8EFO - chains R and M of the 7 polymer chains in the assembly; structure by electron microscopy, 2.80 A resolution.

Chain R (and M):
Protein: Mu-type opioid receptor
Organism: Homo sapiens
Notes: chain M of this document is another copy of the same molecule, construct and numbering; everything in this record applies to it too
Reference sequence: P35372 (OPRM_HUMAN); residues 2-368 here = UniProt positions 2-368
Chain sequence (367 residues; row label = number of the first residue in the row):
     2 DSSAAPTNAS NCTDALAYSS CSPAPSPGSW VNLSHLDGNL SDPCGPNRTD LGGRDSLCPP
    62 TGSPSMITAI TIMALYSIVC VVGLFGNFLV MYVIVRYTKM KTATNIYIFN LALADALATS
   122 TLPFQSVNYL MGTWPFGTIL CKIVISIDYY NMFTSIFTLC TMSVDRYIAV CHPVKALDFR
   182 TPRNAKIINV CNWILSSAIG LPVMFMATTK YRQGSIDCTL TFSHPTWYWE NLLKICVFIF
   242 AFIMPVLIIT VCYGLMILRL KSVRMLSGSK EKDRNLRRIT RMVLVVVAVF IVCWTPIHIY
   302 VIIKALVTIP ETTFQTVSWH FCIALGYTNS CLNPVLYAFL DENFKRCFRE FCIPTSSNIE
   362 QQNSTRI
Disordered / not traced: 2-65, 353-368
Curated features (UniProtKB/Swiss-Prot):
  - motif: Asn334 to Tyr338 (NPxxY)
  - modified residue: Tyr168 (Phosphotyrosine), Ser365 (Phosphoserine)
  - lipidation: Cys353 (S-palmitoyl cysteine)
  - glycosylation (N-linked (GlcNAc...) asparagine): Asn9, Asn12, Asn33, Asn40, Asn48
  - mutagenesis: Cys142 (C142A/S: Abolishes ligand binding; when associated with A-219 or S-219), Cys219 (C219A/S: Abolishes ligand binding; when associated with A-142 or S-142), Lys273 (K273A: Impairs interaction with calmodulin), Arg275 (R275A: Impairs interaction with calmodulin)
Disulfides: Cys142-Cys219
Residues lining bound ligands: 8QY (N-[(2S)-2-(dimethylamino)-3-(4-hydroxyphenyl)propyl]-N'-[(2S)-1-(thiophen-3-yl)propan-2-yl]urea): Thr122, Gln126, Asn129, Trp135, Val145, Ile146, Asp149, Tyr150, Met153, Cys219, Lys235, Val238, Ile298, Val302, Trp320, Ile324, Tyr328
From the paper describing this entry:
  - binding site for 8QY: Tyr150
  - mutagenesis - N152A: increased signaling
  - mutagenesis - D149A, Y150A: decreased signaling in response to ohmefentanyl
  - specificity-determining residues: Asn129, Trp320 (proposed by the authors, not directly observed)
  - mutagenesis - I298A, W320A, I324A: decreased signaling in response to sufentanil
  - mutagenesis - I298A, W320A, I324A: decreased signaling in response to remifentanil

Chain R / chain M interface:
Pairs across the interface (22):
  Val165(R) - Tyr229(M)  hydrophobic
  Ile169(R) - Trp228(M)  hydrophobic
  Lys176(R) - Trp228(M)
  Asp179(R) - His225(M)  salt bridge
  Asp179(R) - Trp228(M)
  Phe180(R) - Trp228(M)  hydrophobic
  Phe180(R) - Tyr229(M)  hydrophobic
  Arg184(R) - His225(M)  hydrogen bond
  Asn185(R) - Pro226(M)
  Cys192(R) - Trp230(M)  hydrophobic
  His225(R) - Asp179(M)  salt bridge
  His225(R) - Arg184(M)  hydrogen bond
  Pro226(R) - Asn185(M)
  Trp228(R) - Ile169(M)  hydrophobic
  Trp228(R) - Lys176(M)
  Trp228(R) - Asp179(M)
  Trp228(R) - Phe180(M)  hydrophobic
  Tyr229(R) - Val165(M)  hydrophobic
  Tyr229(R) - Phe180(M)  hydrophobic
  Trp230(R) - Cys192(M)  hydrophobic
  Phe241(R) - Phe241(M)  hydrophobic
  Met245(R) - Met245(M)  hydrophobic
Also at the interface, not in a pair above, chain R (16 interface residues in all): Ile189
Also at the interface, not in a pair above, chain M (16 interface residues in all): Ile189

Overview:
Chain R and chain M each contribute 16 residues to their interface, with 2 hydrogen bonds and 2 salt bridges.
Among the polar pairs are Asp179(R)-His225(M) and Arg184(R)-His225(M). The paper reports a binding site for
8QY at Tyr150(R); I298A, W320A and I324A of chain R reduce signaling in response to sufentanil; 6
substitutions were tested in all.
Chain R and chain M are both Mu-type opioid receptor (Homo sapiens); the structure, PZM21-bound mu-opioid
receptor-Gi complex, was determined by electron microscopy, deposited together with 8EF5, 8EF6, 8EFB, 8EFL and
8EFQ.
